PDB entry 7BEF | electron microscopy, 4.50 A resolution (low resolution: residue-level contacts below are approximate; hydrogen-bond / salt-bridge calls are withheld) | chains D and N of the 9 polymer chains in the assembly

== Chain D ==
Molecule: DNA-directed RNA polymerase subunit beta'
Source organism: Escherichia coli (strain K12)
Notes: EC 2.7.7.6
Reference sequence: P0A8T7 (RPOC_ECOLI); numbering as in UniProt (aligned over 1-1407)
Amino-acid sequence (1407 residues; row label = number of the first residue in the row):
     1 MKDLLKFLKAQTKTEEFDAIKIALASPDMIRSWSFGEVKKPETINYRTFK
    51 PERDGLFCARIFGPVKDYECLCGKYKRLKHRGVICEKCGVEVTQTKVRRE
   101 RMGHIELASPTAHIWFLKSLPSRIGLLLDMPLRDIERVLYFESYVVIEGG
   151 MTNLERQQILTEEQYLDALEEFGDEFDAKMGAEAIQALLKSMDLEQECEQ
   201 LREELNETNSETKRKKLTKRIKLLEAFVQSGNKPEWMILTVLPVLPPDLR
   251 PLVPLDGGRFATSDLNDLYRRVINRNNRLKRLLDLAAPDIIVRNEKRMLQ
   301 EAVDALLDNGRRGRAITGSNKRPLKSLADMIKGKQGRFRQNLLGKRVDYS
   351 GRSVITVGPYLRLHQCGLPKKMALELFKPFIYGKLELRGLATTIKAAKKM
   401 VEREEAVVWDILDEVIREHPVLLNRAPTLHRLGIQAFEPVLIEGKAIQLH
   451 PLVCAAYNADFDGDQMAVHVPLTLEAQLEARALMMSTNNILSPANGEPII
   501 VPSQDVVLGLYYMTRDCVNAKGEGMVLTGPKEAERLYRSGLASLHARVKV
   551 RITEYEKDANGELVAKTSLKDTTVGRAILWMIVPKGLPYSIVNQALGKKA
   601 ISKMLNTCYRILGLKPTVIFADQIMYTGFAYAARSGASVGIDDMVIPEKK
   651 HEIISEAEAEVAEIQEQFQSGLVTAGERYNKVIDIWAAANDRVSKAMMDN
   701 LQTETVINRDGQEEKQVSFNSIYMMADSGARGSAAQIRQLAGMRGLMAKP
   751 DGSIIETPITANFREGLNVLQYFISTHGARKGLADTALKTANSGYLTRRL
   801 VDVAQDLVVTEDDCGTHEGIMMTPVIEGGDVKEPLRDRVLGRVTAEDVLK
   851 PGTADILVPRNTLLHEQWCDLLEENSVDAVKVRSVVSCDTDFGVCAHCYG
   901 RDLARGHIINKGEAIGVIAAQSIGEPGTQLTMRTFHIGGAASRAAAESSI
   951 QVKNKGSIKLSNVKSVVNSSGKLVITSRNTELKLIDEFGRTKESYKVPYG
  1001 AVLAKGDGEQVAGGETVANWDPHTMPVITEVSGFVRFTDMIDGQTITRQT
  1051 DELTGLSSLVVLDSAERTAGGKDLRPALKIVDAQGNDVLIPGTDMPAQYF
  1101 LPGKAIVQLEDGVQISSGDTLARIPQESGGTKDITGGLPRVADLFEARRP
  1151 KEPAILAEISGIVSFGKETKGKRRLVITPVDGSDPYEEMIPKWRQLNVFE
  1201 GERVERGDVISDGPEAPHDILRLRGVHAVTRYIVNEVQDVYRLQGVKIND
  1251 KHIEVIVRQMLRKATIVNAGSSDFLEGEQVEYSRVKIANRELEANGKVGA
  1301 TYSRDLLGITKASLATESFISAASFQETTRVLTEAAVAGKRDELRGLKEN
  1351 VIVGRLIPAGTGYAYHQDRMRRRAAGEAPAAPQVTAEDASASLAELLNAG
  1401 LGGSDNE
Unresolved in the structure: 1-14, 1377-1407
Curated features (UniProtKB/Swiss-Prot):
  - binding site (Zn(2+)): Cys70, Cys72, Cys85, Cys88, Cys814, Cys888, Cys895, Cys898
  - binding site (Mg(2+)): Asp460, Asp462, Asp464
  - modified residue: Lys983 (N6-acetyllysine)
  - mutagenesis: Gln504 (Q504P: Resistant to antibiotics salinamide A and B), Asn690 (N690D: Resistant to antibiotics salinamide A and B), Met697 (M697V: Resistant to antibiotics salinamide A and B), Ala735 (A735T: Resistant to antibiotics salinamide A and B), Arg738 (R738C/H/P/S: Resistant to antibiotics salinamide A and B), Ala748 (A748E: Resistant to antibiotics salinamide A and B), Pro758 (P758S/T: Resistant to antibiotics salinamide A and B), Phe763 (F763C: Resistant to antibiotics salinamide A and B), Ser775 (S775A: Resistant to antibiotics salinamide A and B), Ala779 (A779T/V: Resistant to antibiotics salinamide A and B), Arg780 (R780C: Resistant to antibiotics salinamide A and B), Gly782 (G782A/C: Resistant to antibiotics salinamide A and B), 1 further mutagenesis entry in UniProt

== Chain N ==
Molecule: pmicF promoter non-template DNA
Source organism: Klebsiella pneumoniae
Sequence (73 nucleotides; row label = number of the first residue in the row; numbers below 1 keep their minus sign (DT-57 is residue -57)):
   -57 TCAGGTATAGCACTGAATGACAAAACAAAATGGTCGCCTGCGACTAGAAT
    -7 ACACTGTGCTATCATCATTAACT

== Chain D / chain N interface ==
Pairs across the interface (12; chain D residue first):
  Tyr46(D) - DC-20(N)
  Tyr46(D) - DT-19(N)
  Arg47(D) - DC-20(N)
  Lys74(D) - DT-27(N)
  Pro121(D) - DC8(N)
  Asp1143(D) - DC5(N)
  Arg1148(D) - DC5(N)
  Arg1148(D) - DA6(N)
  Thr1169(D) - DC14(N)
  Thr1169(D) - DT15(N)
  Arg1174(D) - DT15(N)
  Lys1311(D) - DA6(N)
Other interface residues (no listed pair), chain D (10 interface residues in all): Lys1172
Other interface residues (no listed pair), chain N (9 interface residues in all): DC-21

== Summary ==
Chain D and chain N form an interface of 10 and 9 residues respectively. From UniProt: 8 Zn2+-binding
residues, 3 Mg2+-binding residues and 13 mutagenesis sites on chain D.
Here chain D is DNA-directed RNA polymerase subunit beta' (Escherichia coli (strain K12)) and chain N is pmicF
promoter non-template DNA (Klebsiella pneumoniae). Entry 7BEF (Structures of class II bacterial transcription
complexes) was determined by electron microscopy, deposited together with 7BEG.
